7MIB - chains E and H of the 10 polymer chains in the assembly; structure by electron microscopy, 5.80 A resolution (low resolution: residue-level contacts below are approximate; hydrogen-bond / salt-bridge calls are withheld).

== Chain E ==
Molecule: CRISPR-associated endoribonuclease Cas2
From: Geobacter sulfurreducens
Notes: EC 3.1.-.-
UniProtKB: Q74H35 (CAS2_GEOSL); residue numbers follow UniProt; this construct covers 1-95
Amino-acid sequence (95 residues; row label = number of the first residue in the row):
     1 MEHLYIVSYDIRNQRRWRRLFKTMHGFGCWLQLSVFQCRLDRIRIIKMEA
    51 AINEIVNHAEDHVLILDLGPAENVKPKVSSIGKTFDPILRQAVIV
UniProt features mapped onto this chain:
  - binding site (Mg(2+)): Asp-10

== Chain H ==
Molecule: 64-nt DNA strand
Sequence (64 nucleotides; numbered 3 to 66; the number before each row is that of its first residue):
     3 CTGTGCCGTCCGTAACGTTGTCGATTTTTGTATTCCGGGGCCATGATGCC
    53 CCGGCCTCATTGAA

== Chain E / chain H interface ==
Contacting residue pairs (18):
  Tyr-9(E) with DT15(H); DA16(H)
  Asp-10(E) with DG14(H); DT15(H)
  Ile-11(E) with DG14(H)
  Arg-12(E) with DG14(H)
  Gln-14(E) with DA16(H)
  Trp-17(E) with DA16(H); DA17(H)
  Phe-21(E) with DA16(H); DA17(H)
  Trp-30(E) with DT15(H); DA16(H)
  Leu-33(E) with DG14(H); DT15(H); DA16(H)
  Ser-34(E) with DT15(H)
  Phe-36(E) with DA16(H)

== Summary ==
Chain E and chain H form an interface of 11 and 4 residues respectively. From UniProt: Mg2+-binding residue
Asp-10(E) on chain E.
Here chain E is CRISPR-associated endoribonuclease Cas2 (Geobacter sulfurreducens) and chain H is a 64-nt DNA
strand. Entry 7MIB (Half integration complex of Cas4/Cas1/Cas2 with Cas4 still on the Non-PAM side) was
determined by electron microscopy (same publication as 7MI4, 7MI5, 7MI9 and 7MID).
